PDB entry 4U4T | X-ray diffraction, 2.40 A resolution | chain A

Chain A:
Name: Nitrate/nitrite transporter NarK
Source organism: Escherichia coli str. K12 substr. MG1655
Reference sequence: P10903 (NARK_ECOLI); residue numbers follow UniProt; this construct covers 1-463
Amino-acid sequence (475 residues; row label = number of the first residue in the row):
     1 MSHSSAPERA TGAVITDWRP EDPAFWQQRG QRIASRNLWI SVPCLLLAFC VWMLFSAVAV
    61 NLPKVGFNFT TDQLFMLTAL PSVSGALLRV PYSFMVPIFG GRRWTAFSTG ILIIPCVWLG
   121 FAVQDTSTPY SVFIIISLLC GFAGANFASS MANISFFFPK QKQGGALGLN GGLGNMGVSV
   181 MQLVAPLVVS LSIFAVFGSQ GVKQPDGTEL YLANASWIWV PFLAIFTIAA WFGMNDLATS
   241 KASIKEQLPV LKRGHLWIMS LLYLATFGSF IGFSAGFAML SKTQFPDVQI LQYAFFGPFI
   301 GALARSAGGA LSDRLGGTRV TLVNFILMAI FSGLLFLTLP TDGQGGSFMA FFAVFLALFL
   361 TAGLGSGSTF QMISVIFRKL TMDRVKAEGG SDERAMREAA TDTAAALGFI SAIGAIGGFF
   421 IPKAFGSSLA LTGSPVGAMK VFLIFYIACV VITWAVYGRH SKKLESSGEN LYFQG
Disordered / not traced: 1-13, 240-246, 465-475
Construct notes: expression tag (464-475)
Swiss-Prot annotation at these positions:
  - binding site (nitrate): Arg89, Asn175, Tyr263, Ser411
  - binding site (nitrite): Arg89, Tyr263
  - site: Arg305 (Important for activity)
  - mutagenesis: Arg89 (R89K: Decreases nitrate uptake activity), Phe147 (F147A: Decreases nitrate uptake activity), Tyr263 (Y263F: Abolishes nitrate uptake activity), Phe267 (F267A: Decreases nitrate uptake activity), Gly268 (G268A: Abolishes nitrate uptake activity), Arg305 (R305K: Abolishes nitrate uptake activity), Gly363 (G363A: Abolishes nitrate uptake activity; when associated with A-365 and A-367), Gly365 (G365A: Abolishes nitrate uptake activity; when associated with A-363 and A-367), Gly367 (G367A: Abolishes nitrate uptake activity; when associated with A-363 and A-365), Gly408 (G408A: Abolishes nitrate uptake activity), Gly418 (G418A: Abolishes nitrate uptake activity)
Metal / ion sites: Zn2+: His255, His460
Reported in the primary citation:
  - conformationally variable residues (helix shift, side-chain flip): Tyr263, Gly268, Arg305, Gly363, Gly365, Gly367, Gly408, Gly414, Gly417, Gly418
  - binding site for nitrate ion: Arg89, Tyr263

Summary:
His255 and His460 coordinate Zn2+. UniProt lists 4 nitrate-binding residues, nitrite-binding residues Arg89
and Tyr263 and 11 mutagenesis sites. The paper reports a binding site for nitrate ion at Arg89 and Tyr263;
conformational variability at Tyr263, Gly268 and Arg305 among others.
Chain A is Nitrate/nitrite transporter NarK (Escherichia coli str. K12 substr. MG1655); the structure,
Structure of a nitrate/nitrite antiporter NarK in nitrate-bound inward-open state, was determined by X-ray
diffraction, deposited together with 4U4V and 4U4W.
